5UFR - chain A; structure by X-ray diffraction, 2.07 A resolution.

# Chain A
Molecule: Nuclear receptor ROR-gamma
From: Homo sapiens
UniProtKB: P51449 (RORG_HUMAN); residues 265-507 here = UniProt positions 265-507
Chain sequence (258 residues; each row starts with the number of its first residue):
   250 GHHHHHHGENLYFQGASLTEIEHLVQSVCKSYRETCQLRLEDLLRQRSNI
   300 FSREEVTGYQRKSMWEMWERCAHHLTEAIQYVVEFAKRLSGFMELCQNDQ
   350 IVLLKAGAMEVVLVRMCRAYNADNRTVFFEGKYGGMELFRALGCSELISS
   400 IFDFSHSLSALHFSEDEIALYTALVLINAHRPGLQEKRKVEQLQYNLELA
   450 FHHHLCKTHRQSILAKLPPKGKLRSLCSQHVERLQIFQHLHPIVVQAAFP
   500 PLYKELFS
Unresolved in the structure: 250-264, 488-507
Construct notes: expression tag (250-264)
Ligand contacts: 88J ((S)-[4-chloro-2-(dimethylamino)-3-phenylquinolin-6-yl](1-methyl-1H-imidazol-5-yl)(pyridin-4-yl)methanol): Gln286, Leu287, Trp317, Cys320, His323, Leu324, Met365, Ala368, Val376, Phe377, Phe378, Glu379, Phe388, Leu391, Ile397, Ile400, Phe401

# Overview
Ligands of chain A: compound 88J.
Chain A is Nuclear receptor ROR-gamma (Homo sapiens); the structure, Structure of RORgt bound to, was
determined by X-ray diffraction, deposited together with 5UFO and 5UHI.
